2HIK - chains B and C of the 3 polymer chains in the assembly; structure by X-ray diffraction, 3.30 A resolution.

== Chain B ==
Protein: PCNA2 (SSO1047)
Source organism: Sulfolobus solfataricus
UniProtKB: Q97Z84 (PCNA3_SULSO); residues 2-246 here correspond to UniProt positions 1-245 (UniProt number = residue number - 1)
Sequence (245 residues; each row starts with the number of its first residue):
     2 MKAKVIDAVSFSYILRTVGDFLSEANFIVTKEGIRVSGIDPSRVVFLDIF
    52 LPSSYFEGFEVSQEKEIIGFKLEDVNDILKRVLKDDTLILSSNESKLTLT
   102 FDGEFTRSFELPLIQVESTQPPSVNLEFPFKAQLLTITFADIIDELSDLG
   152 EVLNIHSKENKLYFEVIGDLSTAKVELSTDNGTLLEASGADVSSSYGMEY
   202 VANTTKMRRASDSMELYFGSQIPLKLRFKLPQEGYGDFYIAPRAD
Not modelled in the structure: 246
Modified residues: Mse2, Mse199, Mse208, Mse215 (selenomethionine; parent Met)
Sequence notes: modified residue (2, 199, 208, 215)

== Chain C ==
Protein: PCNA3 (SSO0405)
Source organism: Sulfolobus solfataricus
UniProtKB: P57765 (PCNA1_SULSO); numbering as in UniProt (aligned over 1-244)
Sequence (252 residues; each row starts with the number of its first residue):
     1 MKVVYDDVRVLKDIIQALARLVDEAVLKFKQDSVELVALDRAHISLISVN
    51 LPREMFKEYDVNDEFKFGFNTQYLMKILKVAKRKEAIEIASESPDSVIIN
   101 IIGSTNREFNVRNLEVSEQEIPEINLQFDISATISSDGFKSAISEVSTVT
   151 DNVVVEGHEDRILIKAEGESEVEVEFSKDTGGLQDLEFSKESKNSYSAEY
   201 LDDVLSLTKLSDYVKISFGNQKPLQLFFNMEGGGKVTYLLAPKVLEHHHH
   251 HH
Not modelled in the structure: 244-252
Modified residues: Mse1, Mse55, Mse75, Mse230 (selenomethionine; parent Met)
Sequence notes: modified residue (1, 55, 75, 230); cloning artifact (245-246); expression tag (247-252)

== Interface between chain B and chain C ==
Contacting residue pairs - 23 pairs, chain B then chain C:
  Asp142(B) with Arg83(C), salt bridge
  Ile143(B) with Thr105(C); Arg107(C)
  Glu146(B) with Val80(C); Lys82(C); Arg107(C), salt bridge
  Asp149(B) with Lys76(C)
  Leu150(B) with Phe109(C), hydrophobic
  Leu171(B) with Arg112(C)
  Ser172(B) with Tyr73(C), hydrogen bond; Asn110(C); Val111(C)
  Thr173(B) with Glu108(C); Phe109(C); Asn110(C), hydrogen bond (backbone-backbone)
  Ala174(B) with Glu108(C); Phe109(C), hydrophobic
  Lys175(B) with Arg107(C); Glu108(C), hydrogen bond (backbone-backbone)
  Val176(B) with Thr105(C); Asn106(C); Arg107(C)
  Thr184(B) with Ser104(C)
Other interface residues (no listed pair), chain B (14 interface residues in all): Glu177, Leu178
Other interface residues (no listed pair), chain C (15 interface residues in all): Ile77

== Overview ==
14 residues of chain B face 15 of chain C across their interface, with 3 hydrogen bonds and 2 salt bridges.
Among the polar pairs are Asp142(B)-Arg83(C), Glu146(B)-Arg107(C) and Ser172(B)-Tyr73(C).
Chain B is PCNA2 (SSO1047) and chain C is PCNA3 (SSO0405), both from Sulfolobus solfataricus; the structure,
heterotrimeric PCNA sliding clamp, was determined by X-ray diffraction together with 2HII, 2HIV and 2HIX from
the same study.
